Entry 6TUR (X-ray diffraction, 2.90 A resolution); this record covers chain AAA.

# Chain AAA
Molecule: DNA repair protein complementing XP-G cells
Source organism: Homo sapiens
Notes: EC 3.1.-.-
Reference sequence: P28715 (ERCC5_HUMAN); the construct has insertions or renumbered stretches relative to UniProt, so the offset changes along the chain: 2-97 = UniProt 2-97; 733-747 = UniProt 98-112; 750-990 = UniProt 750-990
Sequence (355 residues; each row starts with the number of its first residue; note: 635 numbers in that range are skipped by the numbering (no residue carries them; nothing is unmodelled there)):
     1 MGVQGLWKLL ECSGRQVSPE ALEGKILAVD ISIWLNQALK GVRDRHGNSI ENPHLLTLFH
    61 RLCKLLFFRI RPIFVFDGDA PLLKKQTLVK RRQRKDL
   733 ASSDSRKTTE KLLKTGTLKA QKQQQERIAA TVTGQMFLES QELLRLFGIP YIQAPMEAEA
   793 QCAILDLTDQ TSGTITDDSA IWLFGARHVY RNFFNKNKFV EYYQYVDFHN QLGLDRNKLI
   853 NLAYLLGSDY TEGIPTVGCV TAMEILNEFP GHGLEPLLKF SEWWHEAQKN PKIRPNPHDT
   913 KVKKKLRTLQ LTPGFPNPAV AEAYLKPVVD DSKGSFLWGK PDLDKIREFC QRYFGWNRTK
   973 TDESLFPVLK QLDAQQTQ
Not modelled in the structure: 42-49, 733-749, 904-910, 988-990
Modified / non-standard residues: Mse1 (selenomethionine); Mse768, Mse788, Mse875 (selenomethionine; parent Met)
Construct notes: initiating methionine (1); linker (748-749); conflict Ala812 (Asp in P28715)
Reported in the primary citation:
  - catalytic residues: Asp30, Asp77, Glu789, Glu791, Asp810, Asp861 (by similarity / conservation)
  - contacts within the chain: Trp34-Arg61 (cation-pi contact)
  - conformationally variable residues (loop rearrangement, side-chain flip): Trp34, His820 to Gln836
  - mutagenesis - R43A/R45A, R92A, R823A: decreased binding to DNA
  - mutagenesis - R43A/R45A, H60A, K84A, R91A, K828E, K913A, K916A, K917E, K972E: unchanged binding to DNA
  - mutagenesis - R91A, R92A: decreased catalytic activity
  - mutagenesis - K84A: abolished catalytic activity
  - mutagenesis - R43A/R45A, H60A, R823A, K828E, K972E: decreased catalytic activity on DNA
  - mutagenesis - K913A, K916A, K917E: unchanged catalytic activity on DNA
  - disease-associated variants - A792V, A795T (Tm change 6.5 degC), W968C (Tm change 4 degC): decreased stability
  - disease-associated variants - P72H, G805R, W814S: decreased stability (proposed by the authors, not directly observed)
  - disease-associated variants - A28D: decreased stability (from molecular simulation)
  - disease-associated variants - A28D, L65P, P72H, L778P, G805R, W814S, A818V, L858P, A874T (proposed by the authors, not directly observed)

# In short
From the paper: catalytic residues Asp30, Asp77 and Glu789 among others; A792V, A795T and W968C, among others,
reduce stability; 18 substitutions were tested in all.
Chain AAA is DNA repair protein complementing XP-G cells (Homo sapiens); the structure, human XPG, Apo1 form,
was determined by X-ray diffraction, deposited together with 6TUS, 6TUW and 6TUX.
